PDB entry 4E10 | X-ray diffraction, 2.51 A resolution | chains A and D of the 3 polymer chains in the assembly

== Chain A ==
Protein: Protelomerase
Organism: Agrobacterium tumefaciens
Reference sequence: Q7CWV1 (Q7CWV1_AGRT5); numbering as in UniProt (aligned over 103-420)
Amino-acid sequence (462 residues; row label = number of the first residue in the row; numbers below 1 keep their minus sign (Met-19 is residue -19)):
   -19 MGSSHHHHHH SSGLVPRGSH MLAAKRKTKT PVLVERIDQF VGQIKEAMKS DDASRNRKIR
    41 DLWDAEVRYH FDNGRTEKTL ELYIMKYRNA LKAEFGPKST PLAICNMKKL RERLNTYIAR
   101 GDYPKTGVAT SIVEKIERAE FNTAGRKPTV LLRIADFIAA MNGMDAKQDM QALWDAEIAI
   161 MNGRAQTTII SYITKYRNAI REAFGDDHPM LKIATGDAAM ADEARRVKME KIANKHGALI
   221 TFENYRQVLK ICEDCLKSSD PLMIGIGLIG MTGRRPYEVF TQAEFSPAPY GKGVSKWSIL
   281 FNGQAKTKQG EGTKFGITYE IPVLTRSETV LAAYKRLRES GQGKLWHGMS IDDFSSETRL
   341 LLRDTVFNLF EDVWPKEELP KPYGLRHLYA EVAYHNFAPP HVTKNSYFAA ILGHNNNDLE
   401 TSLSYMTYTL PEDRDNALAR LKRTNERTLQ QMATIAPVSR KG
Unresolved in the structure: -19 to 103, 422-442
Construct notes: expression tag (-19 to 102, 421-442); engineered mutation Ala201 (Tyr in Q7CWV1)
Modified / non-standard residues: Tyr405 (o-phosphotyrosine; PTR)
Ligand contacts: thymidine-5'-phosphate (TMP): Lys208, Glu400, Thr401
From the paper describing this entry:
  - mutagenesis - Y201A: abolished catalytic activity on producing hairpin products in vitro
  - mutagenesis - Y201A: unchanged catalytic activity on cleaving DNA
  - catalytic residues: Lys286, Arg366, His394 (by similarity / conservation)
  - mutagenesis - R205A: abolished catalytic activity on hairpin products
  - mutagenesis - R205A: unchanged catalytic activity on DNA cutting

== Chain D ==
Molecule: 18-nt DNA strand
Sequence (18 nucleotides; row label = number of the first residue in the row):
    15 CATGATAUUG UUAUUAUG
Unresolved in the structure: 15-17
Modified / non-standard residues: BRU (5-bromo-2'-deoxyuridine-5'-monophosphate) at position 22, BRU (5-bromo-2'-deoxyuridine-5'-monophosphate) at position 23, BRU (5-bromo-2'-deoxyuridine-5'-monophosphate) at position 25, BRU (5-bromo-2'-deoxyuridine-5'-monophosphate) at position 26, BRU (5-bromo-2'-deoxyuridine-5'-monophosphate) at position 28, BRU (5-bromo-2'-deoxyuridine-5'-monophosphate) at position 29, BRU (5-bromo-2'-deoxyuridine-5'-monophosphate) at position 31

== Chain A / chain D interface ==
Residue-residue contacts (40; chain A residue first):
  Thr123(A) with DA30(D), phosphate contact; BRU_31(D), sugar contact
  Ala124(A) with BRU_29(D), base contact; DA30(D), sugar contact
  Gly125(A) with BRU_28(D), base contact; BRU_29(D), hydrogen bond to the base
  Arg126(A) with DA27(D), hydrogen bond to the sugar; BRU_28(D), hydrogen bond to the base; BRU_29(D), sugar contact
  Lys127(A) with BRU_29(D), hydrogen bond to the phosphate; DA30(D), salt bridge to the phosphate
  Ile170(A) with DT20(D), base contact
  Thr174(A) with DT20(D), hydrogen bond to the phosphate
  Arg177(A) with DA19(D), salt bridge to the phosphate; DT20(D), salt bridge to the phosphate
  Asn178(A) with DA21(D), hydrogen bond to the phosphate
  Thr195(A) with DA19(D), phosphate contact
  Ala201(A) with DA19(D), base contact
  Arg255(A) with BRU_23(D), phosphate contact
  Pro256(A) with BRU_23(D), phosphate contact
  Tyr257(A) with BRU_22(D), phosphate contact; BRU_23(D), hydrogen bond to the phosphate
  Ala285(A) with BRU_22(D), phosphate contact
  Lys286(A) with DA21(D), phosphate contact; BRU_22(D), hydrogen bond to the phosphate
  Lys288(A) with DA21(D), salt bridge to the phosphate
  Ile331(A) with BRU_22(D), sugar contact; BRU_23(D), phosphate contact
  Phe334(A) with BRU_23(D), phosphate contact
  Ser335(A) with BRU_23(D), base contact
  Arg339(A) with BRU_23(D), salt bridge to the phosphate; BRU_25(D), base contact
  Leu340(A) with BRU_26(D), base contact
  Arg343(A) with BRU_25(D), salt bridge to the phosphate; BRU_26(D), base contact
  Lys361(A) with DG24(D), phosphate contact; BRU_25(D), phosphate contact
  Pro362(A) with DG24(D), phosphate contact
  Tyr363(A) with BRU_23(D), sugar contact; DG24(D), hydrogen bond to the phosphate
Also at the interface, not in a pair above, chain A (29 interface residues in all): Asn122, Leu191, Arg205

== In short ==
29 residues of chain A face 13 of chain D across their interface; the contacts include 9 hydrogen bonds and 6
salt bridges. Polar contacts include Gly125(A)-BRU_29(D), Arg126(A)-BRU_28(D) and Arg126(A)-DA27(D). From the
paper: catalytic residues Lys286(A), Arg366(A) and His394(A); Y201A of chain A abolishes catalytic activity on
producing hairpin products in vitro.
Chain A is Protelomerase (Agrobacterium tumefaciens) and chain D is an 18-nt DNA strand; the structure,
Protelomerase tela Y201A covalently complexed with substrate DNA, was determined by X-ray diffraction together
with 4DWP, 4E0G, 4E0J, 4E0P, 4E0Y and 4E0Z from the same study.
